Entry 7UGN (electron microscopy, 3.40 A resolution); this record covers chains H and K of the 18 polymer chains in the assembly.

[Chain H]
Molecule: BG24 inferred germline Fab with germline CDR3s heavy chain
From: Homo sapiens
Notes: antibody fragment or engineered binder
Sequence (125 residues; numbered 1 to 115 plus 10 insertion-coded residues; the number before each row is that of its first residue; a row labelled like 82A-82C holds insertion residues (82A, then the next letters in order)):
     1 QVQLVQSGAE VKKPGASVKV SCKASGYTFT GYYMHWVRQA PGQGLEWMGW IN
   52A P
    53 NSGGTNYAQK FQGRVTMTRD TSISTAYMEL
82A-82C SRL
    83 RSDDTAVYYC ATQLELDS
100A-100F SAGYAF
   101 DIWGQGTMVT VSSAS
Disulfides: Cys22-Cys92

[Chain K]
Molecule: BG24 inferred germline Fab with germline CDR3s light chain
From: Homo sapiens
Notes: antibody fragment or engineered binder
Sequence (106 residues; numbered 1 to 106; the number before each row is that of its first residue):
     1 QSALTQPRSV SGSPGQSVTI SCTGTSSDVG GYNYVSWYQQ HPGKAPKLMI YDVSKRPSGV
    61 PDRFSGSKSG NTASLTISGL QAEDEADYYC SSYEYFGGGT KLTVLS
Not modelled in the structure: 1

[Interface between chain H and chain K]
Contacting residue pairs (17; chain H residue first):
  Gln39(H) with Gln40(K), hydrogen bond; Tyr89(K)
  Leu45(H) with Phe96(K), hydrophobic
  Trp47(H) with Glu94(K)
  Leu98(H) with Leu48(K), hydrophobic; Tyr51(K), hydrophobic
  Asp99(H) with Tyr51(K), hydrogen bond
  Ser100A(H) with Tyr34(K)
  Tyr100D(H) with Ser36(K); Tyr93(K)
  Ala100E(H) with Ser36(K)
  Phe100F(H) with Tyr38(K); Leu48(K)
  Asp101(H) with Leu48(K)
  Trp103(H) with Ala45(K), hydrophobic; Pro46(K)
  Gly104(H) with Ala45(K)
Also at the interface, not in a pair above, chain H (18 interface residues in all): Gln43, Gly44, Glu46, Tyr91, Ser100, Ala100B

[Overview]
18 residues of chain H and 12 residues of chain K are in contact, with 2 hydrogen bonds. Among the polar pairs
are Gln39(H)-Gln40(K) and Asp99(H)-Tyr51(K).
Chain H is BG24 inferred germline Fab with germline CDR3s heavy chain and chain K is BG24 inferred germline
Fab with germline CDR3s light chain, both from Homo sapiens; the structure, Cryo-EM structure of BG24 inferred
germline Fabs with germline CDR3s and 10-1074 Fabs in complex with ..., was determined by electron microscopy
together with 7UGM, 7UGP, 7UGQ and 7UGO from the same study.
